Entry 5EN9 (X-ray diffraction, 1.50 A resolution); this record covers chains A and B.

Chain A:
Protein: Insulin chain A
UniProt: P01308 (INS_HUMAN); residues 1-21 here correspond to UniProt positions 90-110 (UniProt number = residue number + 89)
Amino-acid sequence (21 residues; row label = number of the first residue in the row):
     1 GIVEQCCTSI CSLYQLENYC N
Cystine bridges: C6-C11

Chain B:
Protein: Insulin chain B
UniProt: P01308 (INS_HUMAN); residues 1-30 here correspond to UniProt positions 25-54 (UniProt number = residue number + 24)
Amino-acid sequence (30 residues; row label = number of the first residue in the row):
     1 FVNQHLCGSH LVEALYLVCG ERGFFYTPKT

Interface between chain A and chain B:
Pairs across the interface (41; chain A residue first):
  I2(A) with L11(B), hydrophobic; L15(B), hydrophobic; T27(B)
  V3(A) with P28(B), hydrophobic
  E4(A) with K29(B); T30(B), covalent bond
  C6(A) with Q4(B); H5(B); L6(B), hydrogen bond (backbone-backbone); L11(B), hydrophobic
  C7(A) with H5(B); L6(B); C7(B), disulfide
  T8(A) with H5(B)
  S9(A) with H5(B)
  I10(A) with N3(B); Q4(B); H5(B)
  C11(A) with V2(B); N3(B); Q4(B), hydrogen bond (backbone-backbone)
  S12(A) with V2(B); N3(B)
  L13(A) with V2(B); V18(B), hydrophobic
  L16(A) with V2(B), hydrophobic; L11(B), hydrophobic; L15(B); V18(B), hydrophobic
  E17(A) with V18(B); R22(B), salt bridge
  Y19(A) with L15(B), hydrophobic; F24(B); F25(B), hydrogen bond (backbone-backbone)
  C20(A) with C19(B), disulfide; R22(B); G23(B)
  N21(A) with R22(B), hydrogen bond (side chain-backbone); G23(B), hydrogen bond (backbone-backbone); F24(B); F25(B)
Interface residues without a listed pair, chain A (17 interface residues in all): G1
Interface residues without a listed pair, chain B (20 interface residues in all): A14, Y26
Inter-chain disulfides: C7(A)-C7(B), C20(A)-C19(B)

Overview:
The interface between chain A and chain B involves 17 residues on one side and 20 on the other; the contacts
include 2 disulfide bonds, 1 covalent bond, 5 hydrogen bonds and 1 salt bridge. Polar contacts include
E17(A)-R22(B), N21(A)-R22(B) and C6(A)-L6(B).
Here chain A is Insulin chain A and chain B is Insulin chain B. Entry 5EN9 (High resolution x-ray crystal
structure of isotope-labeled ester-insulin) was determined by X-ray diffraction together with 5ENA from the
same study.
